PDB entry 4YYI | X-ray diffraction, 1.50 A resolution | chains A and C of the 3 polymer chains in the assembly

== Chain A ==
Protein: Bromodomain-containing protein 9
Organism: Homo sapiens
Notes: fragment: bromodomain
Reference sequence: Q9H8M2 (BRD9_HUMAN), isoform Q9H8M2-1; residues 17-123 here = UniProt positions 17-123
Amino-acid sequence (108 residues; each row starts with the number of its first residue):
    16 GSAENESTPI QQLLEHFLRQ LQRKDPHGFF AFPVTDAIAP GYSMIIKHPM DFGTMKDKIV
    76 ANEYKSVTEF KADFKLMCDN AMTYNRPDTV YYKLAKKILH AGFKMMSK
Unresolved in the structure: 16-22, 123
Differences from the reference sequence: expression tag (16)
From the paper describing this entry:
  - specificity-determining residues: Met92, Tyr106
  - specificity-determining residues: Phe44 (proposed by the authors, not directly observed)

== Chain C ==
Protein: Histone H4
Notes: fragment: N-terminal tail
Reference sequence: P62805 (H4_HUMAN); residues 1-11 here correspond to UniProt positions 2-12 (UniProt number = residue number + 1)
Amino-acid sequence (11 residues; row label = number of the first residue in the row):
     1 SGRGKGGKGL G
Unresolved in the structure: 1-3, 10-11
Modified residues: Lys5 (N(6)-acetyllysine; ALY); Lys8 (N(6)-acetyllysine; ALY)
Curated features (UniProtKB/Swiss-Prot):
  - modified residue: Ser1 (N-acetylserine), Arg3 (Asymmetric dimethylarginine), Lys5 (N6-(2-hydroxyisobutyryl)lysine), Lys8 (N6-(2-hydroxyisobutyryl)lysine)
From the paper describing this entry:
  - post-translational modification sites: Lys5, Lys8

== How chain A and chain C interact ==
Contacting residue pairs (12; chain A residue first):
  Phe44(A) with Lys8(C)
  Phe45(A) with Lys8(C)
  Val49(A) with Lys8(C)
  Ile53(A) with Gly7(C); Lys8(C)
  Pro55(A) with Lys5(C); Gly6(C); Gly7(C)
  Tyr99(A) with Gly6(C); Gly7(C)
  Asn100(A) with Lys8(C)
  Tyr106(A) with Lys8(C)
Interface residues without a listed pair, chain A (11 interface residues in all): Ala54, Tyr57, Ala96
Interface residues without a listed pair, chain C (6 interface residues in all): Gly4, Gly9

== In short ==
The interface between chain A and chain C involves 11 residues on one side and 6 on the other. The paper
reports specificity determinants Met92(A), Tyr106(A) and Phe44(A); modification sites Lys5(C) and Lys8(C).
Chain A is Bromodomain-containing protein 9 (Homo sapiens) and chain C is Histone H4; the structure, Crystal
structure of BRD9 Bromodomain bound to an acetylated peptide, was determined by X-ray diffraction (same
publication as 4YY6, 4YYD, 4YYJ, 4YYK, 4YYM and 4YYN).
